Entry 7VY6 (electron microscopy, 3.02 A resolution); this record covers chains B and D of the 5 polymer chains in the assembly.

Chain B:
Protein: Capsid protein VP2
Organism: Coxsackievirus B3
Amino-acid sequence (263 residues; each row starts with the number of its first residue):
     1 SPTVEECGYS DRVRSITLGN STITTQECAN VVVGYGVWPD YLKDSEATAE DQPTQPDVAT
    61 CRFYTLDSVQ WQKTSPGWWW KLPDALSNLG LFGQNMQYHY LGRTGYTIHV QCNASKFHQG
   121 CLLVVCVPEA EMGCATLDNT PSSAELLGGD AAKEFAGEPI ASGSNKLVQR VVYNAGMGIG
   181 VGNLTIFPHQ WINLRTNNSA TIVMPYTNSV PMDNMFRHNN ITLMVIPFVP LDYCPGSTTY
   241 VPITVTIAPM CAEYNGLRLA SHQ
Unresolved in the structure: 1-7, 263

Chain D:
Protein: Capsid protein VP4
Organism: Coxsackievirus B3
Amino-acid sequence (69 residues; numbered 1 to 69; the number before each row is that of its first residue):
     1 MGAQVSTQKT GAHETGLNAS GNSIIHYTNI NYYKDAASNS ATRQDFAQDP GKFTEPVKDI
    61 MIKSLPALN
Unresolved in the structure: 1, 14-24

How chain B and chain D interact:
Residue-residue contacts - 19 pairs, chain B then chain D:
  Ser10(B) with Asn69(D)
  Asp11(B) with Ala67(D); Asn69(D), hydrogen bond (side chain-backbone)
  Arg12(B) with Leu68(D); Asn69(D)
  Arg14(B) with Asp59(D), salt bridge
  Cys28(B) with Leu68(D)
  Asn30(B) with Val57(D); Asp59(D), hydrogen bond (side chain-backbone); Met61(D)
  Val31(B) with Val57(D); Lys58(D), hydrogen bond (backbone-backbone)
  Val32(B) with Pro56(D)
  Val33(B) with Pro56(D), hydrogen bond (backbone-backbone); Lys58(D)
  Gly34(B) with Pro56(D)
  Tyr35(B) with Lys52(D); Phe53(D), hydrophobic
  Thr196(B) with Leu68(D)
Interface residues without a listed pair, chain B (14 interface residues in all): Ala29, Trp38

Overview:
Chain B and chain D form an interface of 14 and 10 residues respectively; the contacts include 4 hydrogen
bonds and 1 salt bridge. Polar contacts include Arg14(B)-Asp59(D), Asp11(B)-Asn69(D) and Asn30(B)-Asp59(D).
Chain B is Capsid protein VP2 and chain D is Capsid protein VP4, both from Coxsackievirus B3; the structure,
Coxsackievirus B3(VP3-234N) incubate with CD55 at pH7.4, was determined by electron microscopy (same
publication as 7VXH, 7VXZ, 7VY0, 7VY5, 7VYK, 7VYL and 3 further entries).
